Entry 8D4X (electron microscopy, 2.80 A resolution); this record covers chains A and B.

# Chain A (and B)
Protein: E3 ubiquitin-protein ligase UBR5
Organism: Homo sapiens
Notes: EC 2.3.2.26; chain B of this document is another copy of the same molecule, construct and numbering; everything in this record applies to it too
UniProt: O95071 (UBR5_HUMAN); residues 1-2799 here = UniProt positions 1-2799
Amino-acid sequence (2806 residues; each row starts with the number of its first residue; numbers below 1 keep their minus sign (Asp-6 is residue -6)):
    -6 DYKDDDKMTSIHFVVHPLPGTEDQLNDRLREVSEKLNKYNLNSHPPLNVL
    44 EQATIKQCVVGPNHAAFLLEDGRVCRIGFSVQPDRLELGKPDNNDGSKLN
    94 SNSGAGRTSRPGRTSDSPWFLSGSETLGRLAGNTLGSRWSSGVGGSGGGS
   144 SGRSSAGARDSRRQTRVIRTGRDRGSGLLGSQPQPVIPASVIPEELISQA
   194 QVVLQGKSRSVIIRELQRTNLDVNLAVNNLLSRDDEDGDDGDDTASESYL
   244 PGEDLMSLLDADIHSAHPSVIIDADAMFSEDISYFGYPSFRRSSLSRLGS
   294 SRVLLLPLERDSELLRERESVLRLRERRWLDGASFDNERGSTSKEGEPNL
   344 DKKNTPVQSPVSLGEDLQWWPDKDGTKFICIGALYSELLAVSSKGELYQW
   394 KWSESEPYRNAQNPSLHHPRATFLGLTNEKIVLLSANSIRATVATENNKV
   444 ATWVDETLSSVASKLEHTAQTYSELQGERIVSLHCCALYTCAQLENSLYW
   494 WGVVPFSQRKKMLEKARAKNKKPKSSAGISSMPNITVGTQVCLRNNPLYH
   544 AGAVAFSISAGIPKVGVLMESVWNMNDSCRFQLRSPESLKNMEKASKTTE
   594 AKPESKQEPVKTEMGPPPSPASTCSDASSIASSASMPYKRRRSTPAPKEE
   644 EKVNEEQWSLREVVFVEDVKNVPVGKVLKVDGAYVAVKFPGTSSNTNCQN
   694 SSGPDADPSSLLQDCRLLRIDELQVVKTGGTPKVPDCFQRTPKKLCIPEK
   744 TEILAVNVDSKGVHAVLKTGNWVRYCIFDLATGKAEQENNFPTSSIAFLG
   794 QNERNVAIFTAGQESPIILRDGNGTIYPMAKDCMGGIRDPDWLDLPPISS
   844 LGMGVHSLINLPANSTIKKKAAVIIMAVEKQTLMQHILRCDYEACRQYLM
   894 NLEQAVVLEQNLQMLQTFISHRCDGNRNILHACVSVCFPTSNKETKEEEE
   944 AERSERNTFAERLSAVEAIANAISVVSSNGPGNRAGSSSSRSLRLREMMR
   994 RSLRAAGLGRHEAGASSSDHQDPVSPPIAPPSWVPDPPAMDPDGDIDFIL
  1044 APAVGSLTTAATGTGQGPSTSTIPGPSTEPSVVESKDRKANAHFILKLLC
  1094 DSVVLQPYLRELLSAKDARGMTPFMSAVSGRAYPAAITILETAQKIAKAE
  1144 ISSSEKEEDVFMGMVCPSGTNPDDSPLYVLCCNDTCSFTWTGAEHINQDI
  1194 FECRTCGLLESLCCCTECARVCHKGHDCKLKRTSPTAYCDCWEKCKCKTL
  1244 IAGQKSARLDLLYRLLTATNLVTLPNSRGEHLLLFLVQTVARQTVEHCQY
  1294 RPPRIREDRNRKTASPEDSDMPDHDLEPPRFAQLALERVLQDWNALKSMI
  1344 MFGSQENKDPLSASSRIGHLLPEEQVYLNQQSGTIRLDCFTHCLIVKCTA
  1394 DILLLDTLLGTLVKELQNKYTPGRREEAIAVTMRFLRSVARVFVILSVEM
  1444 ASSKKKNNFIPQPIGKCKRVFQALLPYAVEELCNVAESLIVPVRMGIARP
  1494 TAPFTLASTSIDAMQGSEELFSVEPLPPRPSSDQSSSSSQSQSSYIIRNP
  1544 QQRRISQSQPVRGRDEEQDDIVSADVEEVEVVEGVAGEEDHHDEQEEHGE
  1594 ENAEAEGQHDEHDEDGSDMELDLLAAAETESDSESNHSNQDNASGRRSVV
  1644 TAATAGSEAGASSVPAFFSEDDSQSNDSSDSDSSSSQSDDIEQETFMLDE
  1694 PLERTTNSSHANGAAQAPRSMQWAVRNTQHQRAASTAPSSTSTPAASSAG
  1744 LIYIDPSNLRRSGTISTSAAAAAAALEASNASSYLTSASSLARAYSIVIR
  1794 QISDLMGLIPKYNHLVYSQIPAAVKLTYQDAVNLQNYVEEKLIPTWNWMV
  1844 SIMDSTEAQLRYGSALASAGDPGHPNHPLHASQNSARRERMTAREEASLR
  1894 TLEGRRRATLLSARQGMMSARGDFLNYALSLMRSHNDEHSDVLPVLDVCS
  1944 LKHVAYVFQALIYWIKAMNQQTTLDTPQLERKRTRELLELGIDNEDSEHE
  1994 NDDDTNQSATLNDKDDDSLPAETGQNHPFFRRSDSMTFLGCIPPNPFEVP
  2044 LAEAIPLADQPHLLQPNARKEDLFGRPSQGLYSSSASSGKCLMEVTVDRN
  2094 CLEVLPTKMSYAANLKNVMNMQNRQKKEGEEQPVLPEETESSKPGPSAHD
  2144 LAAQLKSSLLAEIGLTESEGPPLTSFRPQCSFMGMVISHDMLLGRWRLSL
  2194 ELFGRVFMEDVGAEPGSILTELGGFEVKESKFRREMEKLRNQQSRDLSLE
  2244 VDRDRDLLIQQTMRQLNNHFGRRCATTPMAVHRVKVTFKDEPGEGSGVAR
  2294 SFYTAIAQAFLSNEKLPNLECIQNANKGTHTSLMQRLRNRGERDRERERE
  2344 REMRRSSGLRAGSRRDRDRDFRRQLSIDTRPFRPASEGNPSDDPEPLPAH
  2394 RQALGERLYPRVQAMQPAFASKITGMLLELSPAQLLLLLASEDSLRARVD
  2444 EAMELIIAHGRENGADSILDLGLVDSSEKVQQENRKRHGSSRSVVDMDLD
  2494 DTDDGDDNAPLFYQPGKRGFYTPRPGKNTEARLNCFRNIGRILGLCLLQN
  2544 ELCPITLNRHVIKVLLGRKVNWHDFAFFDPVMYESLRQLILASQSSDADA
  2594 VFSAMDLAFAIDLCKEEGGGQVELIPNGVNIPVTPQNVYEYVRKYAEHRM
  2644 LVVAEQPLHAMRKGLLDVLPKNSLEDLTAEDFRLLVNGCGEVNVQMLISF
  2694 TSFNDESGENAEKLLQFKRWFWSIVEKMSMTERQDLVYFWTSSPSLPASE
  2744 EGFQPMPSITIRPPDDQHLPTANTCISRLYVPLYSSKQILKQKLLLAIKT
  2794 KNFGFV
Unresolved in the structure: -6 to 0, 80-351, 515-539, 584-646, 663-726, 937-1075, 1300-1309, 1526-1689, 1721-1772, 1882-1910, 1967-2016, 2104-2163, 2318-2499, 2795-2799 (chain B: -6 to 0, 80-351, 515-539, 584-646, 663-726, 937-1075, 1300-1309, 1526-1704, 1721-1772, 1882-1910, 1967-2016, 2104-2163, 2318-2499, 2795-2799)
Differences from the reference sequence: expression tag (-6 to 0)
Curated features (UniProtKB/Swiss-Prot):
  - zinc finger: Asp1177 to Ala1245 (UBR-type)
  - active site: Cys2768 (Glycyl thioester intermediate)
  - binding site (Zn(2+)): Cys1179, Cys1196, Cys1199, Cys1208, Cys1211, Cys1215, His1216, His1219, Cys1232, Cys1234, Cys1240
  - modified residue: Thr2 (N-acetylthreonine), Ser110 (Phosphoserine), Ser327 (Phosphoserine), Ser352 (Phosphoserine), Ser578 (Phosphoserine), Ser612 (Phosphoserine), Thr637 (Phosphothreonine), Ser808 (Phosphoserine), Ser928 (Phosphoserine), Ser1018 (Phosphoserine), Thr1115 (Phosphothreonine), Thr1135 (Phosphothreonine), Ser1227 (Phosphoserine), Ser1308 (Phosphoserine), Ser1355 (Phosphoserine), Ser1375 (Phosphoserine), Ser1481 (Phosphoserine), Ser1549 (Phosphoserine), Thr1736 (Phosphothreonine), Ser1741 (Phosphoserine) and 14 more in UniProt
  - mutagenesis: Val196 (V196K: Abolished binding to ubiquitin, leading to strongly reduced E3 ubiquitin-protein ligase activity), Leu214 (L214N: Does not affect binding to ubiquitin), Leu218 (L218K: Does not affect binding to ubiquitin), Leu224 (L224K: Abolished binding to ubiquitin), Arg1914 (R1914D: Impaired tetramerization), Arg1926 (R1926D: Impaired tetramerization), Glu1931 (E1931R: Impaired tetramerization), Tyr2576 (Y2576A: Reduced but not abolished E3 ubiquitin-protein ligase activity), Phe2732 (F2732A: Strongly reduced E3 ubiquitin-protein ligase activity), Cys2768 (C2768A/S: Loss of E3 ubiquitin-protein ligase activity), Ala2790 (A2790W: Strongly reduced E3 ubiquitin-protein ligase activity)
Metal / ion sites: Zn2+ site 1: Cys1179, Cys1208, Cys1211, Cys1232; Zn2+ site 2: Cys1196, Cys1199, His1216, His1219; Zn2+ site 3: Cys1211, Cys1215, Cys1234, Cys1240
From the paper describing this entry:
  - catalytic residues: Cys2768 (citing earlier work)
  - self-association interface (contacts with another copy of this molecule); pairs are residue here / residue on that copy: Arg1492-Asp1916 (salt bridge), Met1690, Asn1705
  - Zn2+ coordination: Cys1179, Cys1196, Cys1199, Cys1208, Cys1211, Cys1215, His1216, His1219, Cys1232, Cys1234, Cys1240
  - mutagenesis - V196K, L224K, Y2576A, F2732A, A2790W: decreased catalytic activity
  - mutagenesis - C2768S: abolished catalytic activity on PEPCK1
  - mutagenesis - C2768S: abolished catalytic activity (Ub discharge activity from E2)
  - mutagenesis - F2732A: abolished catalytic activity

# Interface between chain A and chain B
Residue-residue contacts - 301 pairs, chain A then chain B:
  Lys1351(A) - Ser1933(B)
  Ser1355(A) - Asp1934(B)  hydrogen bond
  Ala1356(A) - Leu1859(B)  hydrophobic
  Ala1356(A) - Ala1862(B)
  Ala1356(A) - Asp1934(B)
  Ser1357(A) - Ser1933(B)  hydrogen bond
  Ser1357(A) - Asp1934(B)  hydrogen bond
  Leu1363(A) - Ala1862(B)  hydrophobic
  Leu1364(A) - Arg2069(B)
  Glu1366(A) - Gln2072(B)
  Glu1366(A) - Met2086(B)
  Glu1367(A) - Ala1858(B)
  Glu1367(A) - Ser1861(B)  hydrogen bond
  Glu1367(A) - Arg2069(B)  salt bridge
  Tyr1370(A) - Arg1854(B)  hydrogen bond
  Tyr1370(A) - Tyr1855(B)
  Tyr1370(A) - Met2086(B)
  Tyr1370(A) - Glu2087(B)  hydrogen bond (side chain-backbone)
  Tyr1370(A) - Val2088(B)  hydrophobic
  Leu1371(A) - Tyr1855(B)  hydrophobic
  Leu1371(A) - Ala1858(B)  hydrophobic
  Gln1373(A) - Asp1930(B)  hydrogen bond
  Gln1373(A) - Val2088(B)
  Gln1373(A) - Thr2089(B)  hydrogen bond
  Gln1374(A) - Tyr1855(B)
  Gln1374(A) - Asp1930(B)
  Gln1374(A) - Glu1931(B)
  Gln1374(A) - His1932(B)  hydrogen bond (side chain-backbone)
  Gln1374(A) - Val2090(B)
  Ser1375(A) - Asp1930(B)  hydrogen bond (side chain-backbone)
  Ser1375(A) - Glu1931(B)
  Ser1375(A) - His1932(B)
  Ser1375(A) - Ser1933(B)
  Gly1376(A) - Ser1933(B)
  Thr1377(A) - Arg1926(B)
  Thr1377(A) - Glu1931(B)  hydrogen bond (side chain-backbone)
  Ile1378(A) - Ser1933(B)
  Ile1378(A) - Val1935(B)  hydrophobic
  Asp1381(A) - Arg1926(B)  salt bridge
  Arg1427(A) - Glu1931(B)
  Arg1430(A) - Asn1929(B)
  Arg1430(A) - Glu1931(B)  salt bridge
  Arg1434(A) - Met1925(B)
  Arg1434(A) - Arg1926(B)
  Arg1434(A) - Glu1931(B)  salt bridge
  Val1437(A) - Met1925(B)  hydrophobic
  Ile1438(A) - Leu1918(B)  hydrophobic
  Ile1438(A) - Leu1922(B)  hydrophobic
  Val1441(A) - Phe1917(B)  hydrophobic
  Val1441(A) - Leu1918(B)  hydrophobic
  Glu1442(A) - Arg1914(B)  salt bridge
  Glu1442(A) - Leu1918(B)
  Asn1477(A) - His1928(B)
  Val1478(A) - Met1925(B)  hydrophobic
  Glu1480(A) - His1928(B)  salt bridge
  Glu1480(A) - Asn2093(B)  hydrogen bond
  Ser1481(A) - His1928(B)
  Leu1482(A) - Met1925(B)  hydrophobic
  Val1484(A) - Arg2092(B)
  Pro1485(A) - Tyr1920(B)
  Pro1485(A) - Leu1924(B)  hydrophobic
  Met1488(A) - Arg1487(B)
  Met1488(A) - Trp1841(B)  hydrogen bond (backbone-side chain)
  Met1488(A) - Ile1845(B)  hydrophobic
  Gly1489(A) - Gly1489(B)
  Gly1489(A) - Tyr1777(B)
  Gly1489(A) - His1946(B)  hydrogen bond (backbone-side chain)
  Ile1490(A) - Ile1845(B)  hydrophobic
  Ile1490(A) - Arg2092(B)
  Ala1491(A) - Tyr1920(B)
  Ala1491(A) - Ser1943(B)
  Arg1492(A) - Asp1916(B)  salt bridge
  Arg1492(A) - Tyr1920(B)  hydrogen bond (backbone-side chain)
  Arg1492(A) - Val1938(B)
  Arg1492(A) - Asp1940(B)
  Pro1493(A) - Ser1943(B)
  Ala1495(A) - Ala1913(B)
  Pro1496(A) - Ala1913(B)
  Phe1497(A) - Arg1914(B)
  Phe1497(A) - Phe1917(B)  hydrophobic
  Asp1505(A) - Arg1914(B)  salt bridge
  Gly1509(A) - Arg1914(B)
  Leu1513(A) - Leu1918(B)  hydrophobic
  Leu1513(A) - Asn1919(B)
  Leu1513(A) - Leu1922(B)  hydrophobic
  Phe1514(A) - Leu1922(B)  hydrophobic
  Glu1517(A) - Asn1869(B)
  Pro1518(A) - Asp1934(B)
  Leu1519(A) - Leu1859(B)  hydrophobic
  Leu1519(A) - Gly1863(B)
  Leu1519(A) - His1867(B)
  Leu1519(A) - Asn1869(B)
  Leu1519(A) - His1870(B)
  Leu1519(A) - Asp1934(B)
  Pro1520(A) - Gly1863(B)
  Pro1520(A) - Asp1864(B)  hydrogen bond (backbone-backbone)
  Pro1520(A) - His1867(B)
  Pro1521(A) - Asp1864(B)
  Arg1522(A) - Ala1860(B)
  Arg1522(A) - Ser1861(B)  hydrogen bond (side chain-backbone)
  Arg1522(A) - Ala1862(B)
  Arg1522(A) - Gly1863(B)  hydrogen bond (side chain-backbone)
  Arg1522(A) - Pro1865(B)
  Pro1523(A) - Asp1864(B)
  Asp1692(A) - Arg2712(B)  salt bridge
  Glu1693(A) - Arg1880(B)  salt bridge
  Pro1694(A) - Ile2691(B)
  Leu1695(A) - Ile2691(B)  hydrophobic
  Leu1695(A) - Phe2696(B)
  Leu1695(A) - Lys2711(B)
  Leu1695(A) - Trp2715(B)
  Glu1696(A) - Ile2691(B)
  Glu1696(A) - Phe2696(B)
  Arg1697(A) - Ser2692(B)
  Arg1697(A) - Thr2694(B)
  Arg1697(A) - Ser2695(B)
  Arg1697(A) - Met2749(B)
  Gly1706(A) - Val2199(B)
  Ala1707(A) - Cys1942(B)  hydrophobic
  Gln1709(A) - Arg2198(B)  hydrogen bond (backbone-side chain)
  Ala1710(A) - Leu2195(B)  hydrophobic
  Pro1711(A) - Glu2194(B)
  Pro1711(A) - Arg2198(B)
  Arg1712(A) - Leu1872(B)
  Ser1713(A) - Leu1872(B)
  Ser1713(A) - Arg2062(B)  hydrogen bond
  Met1714(A) - Leu2195(B)  hydrophobic
  Gln1715(A) - Gln1876(B)
  Gln1715(A) - Asn1877(B)
  Gln1715(A) - Ser1878(B)  hydrogen bond
  Trp1716(A) - Gln1852(B)
  Trp1716(A) - Gly1856(B)
  Trp1716(A) - Pro1871(B)
  Trp1716(A) - Leu1936(B)  hydrophobic
  Trp1716(A) - Pro1937(B)
  Trp1716(A) - Leu1939(B)  hydrophobic
  Ala1717(A) - Leu1853(B)  hydrophobic
  Ala1717(A) - Leu1939(B)
  Ala1717(A) - Asp1940(B)
  Ala1717(A) - Val1941(B)  hydrogen bond (backbone-backbone)
  Val1718(A) - Ser1878(B)
  Val1718(A) - Cys1942(B)  hydrophobic
  Val1718(A) - Leu2195(B)  hydrophobic
  Val1718(A) - Val2199(B)  hydrophobic
  Arg1719(A) - Asp1916(B)  salt bridge
  Arg1719(A) - Asp1940(B)  salt bridge
  Asn1720(A) - Ser1878(B)
  Tyr1777(A) - Tyr1777(B)  hydrophobic
  Leu1778(A) - Pro1493(B)  hydrophobic
  Ser1780(A) - Tyr1920(B)
  Ser1783(A) - Phe1917(B)
  Leu1784(A) - Phe1917(B)  hydrophobic
  Leu1784(A) - Tyr1920(B)  hydrophobic
  Leu1784(A) - Leu1924(B)  hydrophobic
  Trp1841(A) - Met1488(B)  hydrogen bond (side chain-backbone)
  Ser1844(A) - Met1488(B)
  Ile1845(A) - Met1488(B)  hydrophobic
  Ile1845(A) - Ile1490(B)  hydrophobic
  Gln1852(A) - Trp1716(B)
  Leu1853(A) - Trp1716(B)  hydrophobic
  Leu1853(A) - Ala1717(B)  hydrophobic
  Arg1854(A) - Glu1366(B)
  Arg1854(A) - Tyr1370(B)  hydrogen bond
  Tyr1855(A) - Tyr1370(B)
  Tyr1855(A) - Leu1371(B)  hydrophobic
  Tyr1855(A) - Gln1374(B)
  Gly1856(A) - Trp1716(B)
  Ala1858(A) - Glu1367(B)
  Ala1858(A) - Leu1371(B)  hydrophobic
  Leu1859(A) - Leu1371(B)  hydrophobic
  Leu1859(A) - Leu1519(B)  hydrophobic
  Ala1860(A) - Arg1522(B)
  Ser1861(A) - Glu1367(B)  hydrogen bond
  Ser1861(A) - Arg1522(B)  hydrogen bond (backbone-side chain)
  Ala1862(A) - Ala1356(B)
  Ala1862(A) - Leu1363(B)  hydrophobic
  Ala1862(A) - Pro1521(B)
  Ala1862(A) - Arg1522(B)  hydrogen bond (backbone-backbone)
  Gly1863(A) - Leu1519(B)
  Gly1863(A) - Pro1520(B)
  Gly1863(A) - Arg1522(B)  hydrogen bond (backbone-side chain)
  Asp1864(A) - Pro1520(B)  hydrogen bond (backbone-backbone)
  Asp1864(A) - Pro1521(B)
  Asp1864(A) - Pro1523(B)
  Pro1865(A) - Arg1522(B)
  His1867(A) - Glu1517(B)  salt bridge
  His1867(A) - Leu1519(B)
  His1867(A) - Pro1520(B)
  Asn1869(A) - Glu1517(B)  hydrogen bond
  Asn1869(A) - Leu1519(B)
  His1870(A) - Leu1519(B)
  Pro1871(A) - Trp1716(B)
  Leu1872(A) - Arg1712(B)
  Leu1872(A) - Ser1713(B)
  His1873(A) - Arg1712(B)
  Ala1874(A) - Arg1712(B)
  Gln1876(A) - Gln1715(B)
  Gln1876(A) - Trp1716(B)
  Asn1877(A) - Gln1715(B)  hydrogen bond (backbone-side chain)
  Ser1878(A) - Gln1715(B)  hydrogen bond
  Ser1878(A) - Val1718(B)
  Ser1878(A) - Asn1720(B)
  Ala1913(A) - Ala1495(B)
  Ala1913(A) - Pro1496(B)
  Ala1913(A) - Phe1497(B)  hydrophobic
  Arg1914(A) - Glu1442(B)  salt bridge
  Arg1914(A) - Phe1497(B)
  Arg1914(A) - Ala1500(B)
  Arg1914(A) - Asp1505(B)
  Arg1914(A) - Gln1508(B)  hydrogen bond (side chain-backbone)
  Asp1916(A) - Arg1492(B)  salt bridge
  Phe1917(A) - Val1441(B)  hydrophobic
  Phe1917(A) - Phe1497(B)  hydrophobic
  Phe1917(A) - Ser1783(B)
  Phe1917(A) - Leu1784(B)  hydrophobic
  Leu1918(A) - Ile1438(B)  hydrophobic
  Leu1918(A) - Glu1442(B)
  Leu1918(A) - Leu1513(B)
  Asn1919(A) - Glu1512(B)
  Asn1919(A) - Leu1513(B)
  Tyr1920(A) - Ile1490(B)
  Tyr1920(A) - Ala1491(B)
  Tyr1920(A) - Arg1492(B)  hydrogen bond (side chain-backbone)
  Leu1922(A) - Arg1434(B)
  Leu1922(A) - Leu1513(B)  hydrophobic
  Leu1922(A) - Phe1514(B)  hydrophobic
  Leu1924(A) - Pro1485(B)  hydrophobic
  Met1925(A) - Ala1433(B)
  Met1925(A) - Arg1434(B)
  Met1925(A) - Val1437(B)  hydrophobic
  Met1925(A) - Val1478(B)  hydrophobic
  Met1925(A) - Ser1481(B)
  Arg1926(A) - Thr1377(B)
  Arg1926(A) - Asp1381(B)  salt bridge
  Arg1926(A) - Arg1434(B)
  His1928(A) - Asn1477(B)
  His1928(A) - Glu1480(B)
  His1928(A) - Ser1481(B)
  Asn1929(A) - Arg1430(B)
  Asp1930(A) - Gln1373(B)  hydrogen bond
  Asp1930(A) - Gln1374(B)
  Asp1930(A) - Ser1375(B)  hydrogen bond (backbone-side chain)
  Glu1931(A) - Ser1375(B)  hydrogen bond
  Glu1931(A) - Thr1377(B)  hydrogen bond (backbone-side chain)
  Glu1931(A) - Arg1427(B)  salt bridge
  Glu1931(A) - Arg1430(B)  salt bridge
  Glu1931(A) - Arg1434(B)
  His1932(A) - Gln1374(B)  hydrogen bond (backbone-side chain)
  His1932(A) - Ser1375(B)
  Ser1933(A) - Ser1375(B)  hydrogen bond (side chain-backbone)
  Ser1933(A) - Gly1376(B)  hydrogen bond (side chain-backbone)
  Ser1933(A) - Ile1378(B)
  Asp1934(A) - Ser1355(B)  hydrogen bond
  Asp1934(A) - Ser1357(B)  hydrogen bond
  Asp1934(A) - Pro1518(B)
  Asp1934(A) - Leu1519(B)  hydrogen bond (backbone-backbone)
  Val1935(A) - Ile1378(B)  hydrophobic
  Leu1936(A) - Trp1716(B)  hydrophobic
  Pro1937(A) - Trp1716(B)
  Val1938(A) - Arg1492(B)
  Leu1939(A) - Trp1716(B)  hydrophobic
  Leu1939(A) - Ala1717(B)
  Asp1940(A) - Arg1492(B)
  Asp1940(A) - Ala1717(B)
  Asp1940(A) - Arg1719(B)  salt bridge
  Val1941(A) - Ala1717(B)  hydrogen bond (backbone-backbone)
  Cys1942(A) - Ala1707(B)  hydrophobic
  Cys1942(A) - Val1718(B)  hydrophobic
  Cys1942(A) - Arg1719(B)
  Ser1943(A) - Pro1493(B)
  Leu1944(A) - Ile1490(B)  hydrophobic
  His1946(A) - Gly1489(B)  hydrogen bond (side chain-backbone)
  Arg2062(A) - Pro1711(B)
  Arg2062(A) - Ser1713(B)  hydrogen bond
  Arg2062(A) - Met1714(B)
  Arg2069(A) - Leu1364(B)
  Arg2069(A) - Glu1367(B)  salt bridge
  Met2086(A) - Glu1366(B)
  Met2086(A) - Val1369(B)  hydrophobic
  Glu2087(A) - Tyr1370(B)  hydrogen bond (backbone-side chain)
  Val2088(A) - Val1369(B)  hydrophobic
  Val2088(A) - Tyr1370(B)  hydrophobic
  Val2088(A) - Gln1373(B)
  Val2088(A) - Gln1374(B)
  Val2090(A) - Gln1374(B)
  Arg2092(A) - Val1484(B)
  Arg2092(A) - Met1488(B)
  Arg2092(A) - Ile1490(B)
  Asn2093(A) - Glu1480(B)  hydrogen bond
  Leu2191(A) - Met1714(B)  hydrophobic
  Glu2194(A) - Met1714(B)
  Leu2195(A) - Ala1710(B)  hydrophobic
  Leu2195(A) - Pro1711(B)
  Leu2195(A) - Met1714(B)  hydrophobic
  Leu2195(A) - Ala1717(B)  hydrophobic
  Arg2198(A) - Gly1706(B)
  Arg2198(A) - Gln1709(B)  hydrogen bond (side chain-backbone)
  Arg2198(A) - Pro1711(B)
  Val2199(A) - Asn1705(B)
  Val2199(A) - Gly1706(B)
  Val2199(A) - Ala1710(B)  hydrophobic
Also at the interface, not in a pair above, chain A (158 interface residues in all): Ile1360, Val1369, Val1486, Arg1487, Thr1494, Ala1500, Val1516, Ala1851, Ser1857, Ala1921, Val1947, Tyr2075, Thr2089, Glu2096
Also at the interface, not in a pair above, chain B (168 interface residues in all): Ile1360, Leu1482, Val1486, Thr1494, Gly1509, Leu1778, Ser1780, Ser1844, Glu1850, His1873, Ala1874, Ala1921, Leu1944, Val1947, Ser2071, Glu2096, Leu2191, Glu2202, Phe2693, Leu2708, Glu2743

# Overview
158 residues of chain A and 168 residues of chain B are in contact, with 50 hydrogen bonds and 20 salt
bridges. Polar contacts include Glu1367(A)-Arg2069(B), Asp1381(A)-Arg1926(B) and Arg1430(A)-Glu1931(B). The
paper reports the catalytic residue Cys2768(A); V196K, L224K and Y2576A of chain A, among others, reduce
catalytic activity; 6 substitutions were tested in all.
Chain A and chain B are both E3 ubiquitin-protein ligase UBR5 (Homo sapiens); the structure, Structure of the
human UBR5 HECT-type E3 ubiquitin ligase in a dimeric form, was determined by electron microscopy together
with 8E0Q and 8EWI from the same study.
